6VXN - chains A and B of the 7 polymer chains in the assembly; structure by electron microscopy, 2.96 A resolution.

Chain A (and B):
Molecule: Mechanosensitive ion channel protein 1, mitochondrial
Organism: Arabidopsis thaliana
Notes: chain B of this document is another copy of the same molecule, construct and numbering; everything in this record applies to it too
UniProt: Q8VZL4 (MSL1_ARATH); numbering as in UniProt (aligned over 80-497)
Chain sequence (428 residues; each row starts with the number of its first residue):
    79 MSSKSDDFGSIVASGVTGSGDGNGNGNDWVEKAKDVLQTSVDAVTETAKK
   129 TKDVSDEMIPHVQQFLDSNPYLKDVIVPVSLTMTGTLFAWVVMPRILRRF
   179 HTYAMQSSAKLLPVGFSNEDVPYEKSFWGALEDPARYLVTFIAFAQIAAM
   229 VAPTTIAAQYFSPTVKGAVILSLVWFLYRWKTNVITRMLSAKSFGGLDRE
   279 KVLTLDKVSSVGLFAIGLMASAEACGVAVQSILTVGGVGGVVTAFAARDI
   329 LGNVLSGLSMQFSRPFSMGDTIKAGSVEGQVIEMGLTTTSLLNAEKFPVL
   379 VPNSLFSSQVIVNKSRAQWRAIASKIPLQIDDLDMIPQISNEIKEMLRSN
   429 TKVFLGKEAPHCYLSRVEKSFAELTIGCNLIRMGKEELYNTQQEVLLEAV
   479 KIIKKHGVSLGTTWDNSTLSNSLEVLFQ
Unresolved in the structure: 79-203, 230-235, 270-275, 303-312, 492-506
Construct notes: initiating methionine (79); engineered mutation Val-320 (Ala in Q8VZL4); expression tag (498-506)

Interface between chain A and chain B:
Residue-residue contacts (67; chain A residue first):
  Lys-279(A) with Arg-214(B)
  Thr-282(A) with Tyr-215(B), hydrogen bond
  Leu-283(A) with Arg-214(B)
  Gly-290(A) with Phe-222(B)
  Ile-294(A) with Phe-222(B), hydrophobic; Ala-226(B), hydrophobic
  Glu-301(A) with Val-229(B)
  Ala-325(A) with Val-316(B), hydrophobic
  Leu-329(A) with Val-316(B), hydrophobic; Val-320(B), hydrophobic
  Gln-339(A) with Thr-282(B); Lys-285(B)
  Arg-342(A) with Glu-278(B)
  Pro-343(A) with Leu-378(B), hydrophobic
  Met-362(A) with Lys-285(B), hydrogen bond (backbone-side chain)
  Gly-363(A) with Lys-285(B)
  Leu-364(A) with Tyr-256(B)
  Ser-385(A) with Asp-327(B)
  Ser-386(A) with Asp-327(B); Pro-380(B); Leu-383(B)
  Gln-387(A) with Leu-378(B); Pro-380(B)
  Val-388(A) with Val-355(B), hydrophobic; Leu-378(B); Val-379(B), hydrophobic; Leu-383(B), hydrophobic
  Ile-389(A) with Pro-376(B); Val-377(B); Leu-378(B), hydrogen bond (backbone-backbone)
  Val-390(A) with Phe-375(B), hydrophobic; Pro-376(B); Val-377(B), hydrophobic
  Asn-391(A) with Pro-376(B), hydrogen bond (backbone-backbone)
  Lys-392(A) with Phe-375(B)
  Arg-394(A) with Pro-376(B)
  Ala-395(A) with Lys-374(B); Pro-376(B)
  Trp-397(A) with Leu-370(B), hydrophobic; Lys-374(B)
  Arg-398(A) with Phe-375(B)
  Ala-399(A) with Ala-372(B); Glu-373(B); Lys-374(B)
  Leu-411(A) with Leu-475(B), hydrophobic
  Asp-412(A) with Lys-479(B), salt bridge
  Ile-414(A) with Gln-471(B)
  Pro-415(A) with Leu-475(B), hydrophobic
  Ser-418(A) with Gln-471(B)
  Lys-422(A) with Glu-464(B), salt bridge; Asn-468(B)
  Glu-436(A) with Gln-358(B); Lys-374(B)
  Ala-437(A) with Glu-464(B)
  Pro-438(A) with Glu-464(B)
  His-439(A) with Glu-464(B); Tyr-467(B)
  Tyr-441(A) with Tyr-467(B), hydrophobic
  Leu-442(A) with Gln-471(B); Leu-475(B), hydrophobic
  Glu-446(A) with Leu-488(B); Gly-489(B); Thr-490(B); Thr-491(B), hydrogen bond (side chain-backbone)
  Lys-447(A) with Gln-407(B); Leu-488(B); Gly-489(B), hydrogen bond (backbone-backbone)
Also at the interface, not in a pair above, chain A (51 interface residues in all): Ala-298, Thr-321, Arg-326, Val-332, Leu-333, Leu-336, Met-346, Ser-443, Val-445, Asn-457
Also at the interface, not in a pair above, chain B (47 interface residues in all): Ile-225, Leu-281, Val-286, Val-289, Gly-314, Phe-323, Ala-324, Arg-326, Pro-405, Leu-474, Val-478

In short:
51 residues of chain A face 47 of chain B across their interface; the contacts include 6 hydrogen bonds and 2
salt bridges. Among the polar pairs are Asp-412(A)/Lys-479(B), Lys-422(A)/Glu-464(B) and
Thr-282(A)/Tyr-215(B).
Both chains are Mechanosensitive ion channel protein 1, mitochondrial (Arabidopsis thaliana). Entry 6VXN
(Cryo-EM structure of Arabidopsis thaliana MSL1 A320V) was determined by electron microscopy together with
6VXM and 6VXP from the same study.
